4NWN - chains S and T of the 24 polymer chains in the assembly; structure by X-ray diffraction, 4.50 A resolution (low resolution: residue-level contacts below are approximate; hydrogen-bond / salt-bridge calls are withheld).

== Chain S ==
Name: Uncharacterized protein
Source organism: Campylobacter jejuni
UniProt: K8VQB8 (K8VQB8_SALTM); residues 1-184 here = UniProt positions 1-184
Sequence (192 residues; numbered 1 to 192; the number before each row is that of its first residue):
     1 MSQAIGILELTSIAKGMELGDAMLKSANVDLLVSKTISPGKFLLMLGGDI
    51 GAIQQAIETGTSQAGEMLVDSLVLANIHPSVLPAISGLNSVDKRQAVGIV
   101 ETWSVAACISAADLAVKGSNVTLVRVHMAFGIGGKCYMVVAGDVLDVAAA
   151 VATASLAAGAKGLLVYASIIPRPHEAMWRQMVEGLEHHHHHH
Disordered / not traced: 1, 185-192
Sequence notes: engineered mutation Ser-38 (Cys in K8VQB8), Leu-114 (Arg in K8VQB8), Leu-145 (Ser in K8VQB8), Ala-148 (Asn in K8VQB8), Ala-149 (Asn in K8VQB8), Ala-152 (Thr in K8VQB8), Thr-153 (Val in K8VQB8), Leu-156 (Glu in K8VQB8), Ala-157 (Ser in K8VQB8), Ala-160 (Glu in K8VQB8), Ala-167 (Arg in K8VQB8), Ile-169 (Val in K8VQB8); expression tag (185-192)

== Chain T ==
Name: Propanediol utilization: polyhedral bodies pduT
Source organism: Salmonella enterica subsp. enterica serovar Typhimurium
UniProt: A1W1R1 (A1W1R1_CAMJJ); residues 2-159 here correspond to UniProt positions 22-179 (UniProt number = residue number + 20)
Sequence (159 residues; each row starts with the number of its first residue):
     1 MGEVPIGDPKELNGMEIAAVYLQPIEMEPRGIDLAASLADIHLEADIHAL
    51 KNNPNGFPEGFWMPYLTIAYALANADTGAIKTGTLMPMVADDGPHYGANI
   101 AMEKDKKGGFGVGTYALTFLISNPEKQGFGRHVDEETGVGKWFEPFVVTY
   151 FFKYTGTPK
Disordered / not traced: 1, 159
Sequence notes: expression tag (1); engineered mutation Ala-71 (Glu91 in A1W1R1), Ala-73 (Lys93 in A1W1R1), Ala-75 (Thr95 in A1W1R1), Thr-82 (Arg102 in A1W1R1), Thr-114 (Asn134 in A1W1R1), Ala-116 (Glu136 in A1W1R1), Leu-120 (Tyr140 in A1W1R1), Val-147 (Lys167 in A1W1R1), Thr-149 (Asp169 in A1W1R1), Phe-151 (Lys171 in A1W1R1)

== How chain S and chain T interact ==
Residue-residue contacts - 7 pairs, chain S then chain T:
  Gly-118(S) with Thr-149(T)
  Val-144(S) with Ala-75(T)
  Ala-152(S) with Ala-71(T); Thr-118(T)
  Thr-153(S) with Thr-118(T)
  Ile-169(S) with Gly-78(T)
  Pro-171(S) with Ala-75(T)
Also at the interface, not in a pair above, chain S (10 interface residues in all): Leu-145, Ala-148, Ala-149, Leu-156
Also at the interface, not in a pair above, chain T (8 interface residues in all): Ala-73, Ala-116, Leu-120

== In short ==
Chain S and chain T form an interface of 10 and 8 residues respectively.
Here chain S is Uncharacterized protein (Campylobacter jejuni) and chain T is Propanediol utilization:
polyhedral bodies pduT (Salmonella enterica subsp. enterica serovar Typhimurium). Entry 4NWN (Computationally
Designed Two-Component Self-Assembling Tetrahedral Cage T32-28) was determined by X-ray diffraction, deposited
together with 4NWO, 4NWP, 4NWQ and 4NWR.
